5DI3 - chains B and A; structure by X-ray diffraction, 2.50 A resolution.

== Chain B ==
Molecule: ADP-ribosylation factor-like protein 13B
From: Chlamydomonas reinhardtii
UniProtKB: A8INQ0 (ARL13_CHLRE); numbering as in UniProt (aligned over 18-278)
Sequence (263 residues; row label = number of the first residue in the row):
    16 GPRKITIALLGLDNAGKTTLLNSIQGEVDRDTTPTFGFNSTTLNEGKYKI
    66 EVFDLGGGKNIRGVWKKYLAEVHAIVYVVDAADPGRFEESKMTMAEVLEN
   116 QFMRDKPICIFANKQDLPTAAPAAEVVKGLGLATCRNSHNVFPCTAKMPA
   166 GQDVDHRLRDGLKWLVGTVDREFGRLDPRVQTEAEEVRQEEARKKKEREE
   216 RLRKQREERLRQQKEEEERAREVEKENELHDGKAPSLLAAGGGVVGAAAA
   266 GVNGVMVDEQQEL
Disordered / not traced: 16, 221-278
Construct notes: expression tag (16-17)
Metal / ion sites: Mg2+: Thr33, Thr50 (together with GMP-PNP)
Small-molecule neighbours: GMP-PNP (GNP; phosphoaminophosphonic acid-guanylate ester): Leu27, Asp28, Asn29, Ala30, Gly31, Lys32, Thr33, Thr34, Asp46, Thr47, Thr48, Pro49, Thr50, Leu70, Gly71, Gly72, Asn128, Lys129, Asp131, Leu132, Thr160, Ala161, Lys162
Swiss-Prot annotation at these positions:
  - binding site (GTP): Gly26 to Thr33, Asp69 to Gly73, Asn128 to Asp131
Reported in the primary citation:
  - mutagenesis - D46A, F51A, N75A, Y83A: decreased catalytic activity with ADP-ribosylation factor-like protein 3 (chain A)
  - mutagenesis - K210E/R216E: abolished catalytic activity with ADP-ribosylation factor-like protein 3 (chain A)
  - mutagenesis - H154W: unchanged catalytic activity with ADP-ribosylation factor-like protein 3 (chain A)

== Chain A ==
Molecule: ADP-ribosylation factor-like protein 3
From: Chlamydomonas reinhardtii
UniProtKB: A8ISN6 (ARL3_CHLRE); residues 1-177 here = UniProt positions 1-177
Sequence (185 residues; each row starts with the number of its first residue):
     1 MGLLSLIRGLKKKEGEARILVLGLDNAGKTTILKALSEEDITTITPTQGF
    51 NIKSLSRDGFNLKIWDIGGQKSIRPYWRNYFDQTDALIYVIDSADSKRLS
   101 ESEFELTELLQEEKMTGVPLLVFANKQDLVGALAADEIASTLDLTSIRDR
   151 PWQIQACSAKQGTGLKEGMEWMMKQVKLEHHHHHH
Disordered / not traced: 1-15, 180-185
Construct notes: expression tag (178-185)
Metal / ion sites: Mg2+: Thr30, Thr47 (together with GMP-PNP)
Small-molecule neighbours: GMP-PNP (GNP; phosphoaminophosphonic acid-guanylate ester): Leu24, Asp25, Asn26, Ala27, Gly28, Lys29, Thr30, Thr31, Ile44, Thr45, Pro46, Thr47, Ile67, Gly68, Gly69, Asn125, Lys126, Asp128, Leu129, Ser158, Ala159, Lys160
Swiss-Prot annotation at these positions:
  - binding site (GTP): Gly23 to Thr31, Asn125 to Asp128, Ala159
  - lipidation: Gly2 (N-myristoyl glycine)

== Interface between chain B and chain A ==
Residue-residue contacts - 33 pairs, chain B then chain A:
  Arg45(B) - Lys174(A)
  Asp46(B) - Lys174(A)
  Thr48(B) - Glu170(A)
  Pro49(B) - Gln153(A)
  Thr50(B) - Gln153(A)
  Phe51(B) - Trp152(A)
  Phe51(B) - Gln153(A)  hydrogen bond (backbone-side chain)
  Phe51(B) - Ile154(A)  hydrogen bond (backbone-backbone)
  Gly52(B) - Trp152(A)
  Gly52(B) - Gln153(A)  hydrogen bond (backbone-side chain)
  Phe53(B) - Ile147(A)
  Phe53(B) - Arg148(A)
  Phe53(B) - Arg150(A)
  Phe53(B) - Pro151(A)
  Phe53(B) - Trp152(A)  hydrogen bond (backbone-backbone)
  Asn54(B) - Pro151(A)
  Phe68(B) - Arg148(A)
  Asn75(B) - Ala135(A)
  Asn75(B) - Asp136(A)  hydrogen bond (backbone-backbone)
  Ile76(B) - Asp136(A)
  Val79(B) - Thr145(A)
  Lys82(B) - Ser140(A)
  Lys82(B) - Thr145(A)  hydrogen bond
  Tyr83(B) - Thr145(A)
  Tyr83(B) - Arg148(A)
  Tyr83(B) - Trp152(A)
  Glu86(B) - Arg148(A)  salt bridge
  Lys210(B) - Glu103(A)
  Lys210(B) - Thr107(A)  hydrogen bond
  Lys210(B) - Asp143(A)  salt bridge
  Arg213(B) - Glu103(A)  salt bridge
  Leu217(B) - Ser100(A)
  Leu217(B) - Glu101(A)
Other interface residues (no listed pair), chain B (22 interface residues in all): Asn37, Glu206, Glu214
Other interface residues (no listed pair), chain A (25 interface residues in all): Phe104, Ala134, Ala139, Thr141, Ser146, Gln175, Leu178
Interface features reported in the paper:
  - residue pairs: Lys210(B)-Asp143(A) (salt bridge), Arg213(B)-Glu103(A) (salt bridge)
  - interface residues, chain B: Lys210(B), Arg213(B)

== Summary ==
22 residues of chain B and 25 residues of chain A are in contact, with 7 hydrogen bonds and 3 salt bridges.
Polar pairs include Glu86(B)-Arg148(A), Lys210(B)-Asp143(A) and Arg213(B)-Glu103(A). The paper describes salt
bridges between Lys210(B) and Asp143(A) and Arg213(B) and Glu103(A). The paper reports that D46A, F51A and
N75A of chain B, among others, reduce catalytic activity with ADP-ribosylation factor-like protein 3 (chain
A); interface residues Lys210(B) and Arg213(B); 6 substitutions were tested in all.
Here chain B is ADP-ribosylation factor-like protein 13B and chain A is ADP-ribosylation factor-like protein
3, both from Chlamydomonas reinhardtii. Entry 5DI3 (Crystal structure of Arl13B in complex with Arl3 of
Chlamydomonas reinhardtii) was determined by X-ray diffraction.
